Entry 8SAT (electron microscopy, 4.50 A resolution (low resolution: residue-level contacts below are approximate; hydrogen-bond / salt-bridge calls are withheld)); this record covers chains E and G of the 12 polymer chains in the assembly.

# Chain E
Name: CH848.10.17 gp120
Source organism: HIV-1 06TG.HT008
UniProt: A0A1W6IPB2 (A0A1W6IPB2_9HIV1); residues 4-469 here correspond to UniProt positions 30-495 (UniProt number = residue number + 26)
Sequence (471 residues; numbered 1 to 471; the number before each row is that of its first residue):
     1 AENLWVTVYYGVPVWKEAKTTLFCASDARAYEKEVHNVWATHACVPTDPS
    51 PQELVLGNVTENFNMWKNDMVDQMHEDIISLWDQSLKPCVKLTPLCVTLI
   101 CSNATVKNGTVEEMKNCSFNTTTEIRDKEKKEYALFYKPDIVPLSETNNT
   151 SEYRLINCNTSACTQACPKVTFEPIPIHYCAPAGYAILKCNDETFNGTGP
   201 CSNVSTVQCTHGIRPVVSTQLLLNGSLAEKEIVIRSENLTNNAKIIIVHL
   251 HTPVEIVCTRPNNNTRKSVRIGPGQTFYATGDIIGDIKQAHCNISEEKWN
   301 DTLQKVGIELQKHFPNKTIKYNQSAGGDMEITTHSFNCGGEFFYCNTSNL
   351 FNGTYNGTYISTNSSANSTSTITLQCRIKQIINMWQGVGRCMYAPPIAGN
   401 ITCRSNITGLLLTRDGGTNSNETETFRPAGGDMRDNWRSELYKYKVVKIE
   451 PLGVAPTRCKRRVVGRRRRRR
Disordered / not traced: 361-370
Disulfide bonds: Cys-24/Cys-44, Cys-89/Cys-167, Cys-96/Cys-158, Cys-101/Cys-117, Cys-180/Cys-209, Cys-190/Cys-201, Cys-258/Cys-292, Cys-338/Cys-403, Cys-345/Cys-376
Sequence notes: expression tag (1-3, 470-471); conflict Cys-163 (Val189 in A0A1W6IPB2), Cys-391 (Ala417 in A0A1W6IPB2), Lys-448 (Glu474 in A0A1W6IPB2), Glu-450 (Gln476 in A0A1W6IPB2), Val-454 (Ile480 in A0A1W6IPB2), Arg-458 (Gly484 in A0A1W6IPB2), Cys-459 (Ala485 in A0A1W6IPB2), Gly-465 (Glu491 in A0A1W6IPB2), Arg-467 (Glu493 in A0A1W6IPB2), Arg-468 (Lys494 in A0A1W6IPB2)

# Chain G
Name: VRC01-variable heavy chain
Source organism: Homo sapiens
Sequence (121 residues; row label = number of the first residue in the row; a row labelled like 82A-82C holds insertion residues (82A, then the next letters in order)):
     1 QVQLVQSGGQMKKPGESMRISCRASGYEFIDCTLNWIRLAPGKRPEWMGW
    51 LK
   52A P
    53 RGGAVNYARPLQGRVTMTRDVYSDTAFLEL
82A-82C RSL
    83 TVDDTAVYFCTRGKNCDY
100A-100D NWDF
   101 EHWGRGTPVIVSS
Disulfide bonds: Cys-22/Cys-92, Cys-32/Cys-98

# Chain E / chain G interface
Residue-residue contacts - 32 pairs, chain E then chain G:
  Lys-67(E) / Asp-99(G)
  His-75(E) / Arg-53(G)
  Thr-160(E) / Tyr-74(G)
  Asn-241(E) / Tyr-100(G)
  Asn-241(E) / Trp-100B(G)
  Asn-242(E) / Trp-50(G)
  Asn-242(E) / Asn-58(G)
  Asn-242(E) / Trp-100B(G)
  Ala-243(E) / Trp-100B(G)
  Lys-244(E) / Asp-99(G)
  Ala-325(E) / Val-57(G)
  Gly-326(E) / Val-57(G)
  Gly-327(E) / Gly-55(G)
  Asp-328(E) / Gly-54(G)
  Asp-328(E) / Gly-55(G)
  Asp-328(E) / Arg-71(G)
  Ile-331(E) / Gly-54(G)
  Ile-331(E) / Gly-55(G)
  Ile-331(E) / Ala-56(G)
  Gln-386(E) / Arg-53(G)
  Val-388(E) / Phe-29(G)
  Val-388(E) / Tyr-74(G)
  Arg-414(E) / Asn-58(G)
  Asp-415(E) / Asn-58(G)
  Gly-416(E) / Trp-47(G)
  Gly-416(E) / Ala-60(G)
  Gly-417(E) / Arg-61(G)
  Thr-418(E) / Arg-61(G)
  Thr-418(E) / Pro-62(G)
  Arg-427(E) / Tyr-59(G)
  Arg-427(E) / Gln-64(G)
  Asp-432(E) / Arg-53(G)
Interface residues without a listed pair, chain E (22 interface residues in all): Thr-413
Interface residues without a listed pair, chain G (20 interface residues in all): Asn-100A

# Summary
The interface between chain E and chain G involves 22 residues on one side and 20 on the other.
Here chain E is CH848.10.17 gp120 (HIV-1 06TG.HT008) and chain G is VRC01-variable heavy chain (Homo sapiens).
Entry 8SAT (CryoEM structure of VRC01-CH848.10.17) was determined by electron microscopy together with 8SAL,
8SAN, 8SAQ, 8SAR, 8SAS, 8SAU and 9 further entries from the same study.
